Entry 7B51 (X-ray diffraction, 2.58 A resolution); this record covers chains B and A.

# Chain B
Molecule: GTP-binding nuclear protein Ran
Organism: Homo sapiens
Reference sequence: P62826 (RAN_HUMAN); residues 1-180 here = UniProt positions 1-180
Amino-acid sequence (182 residues; numbered -1 to 180; the number before each row is that of its first residue; numbers below 1 keep their minus sign (Met-1 is residue -1)):
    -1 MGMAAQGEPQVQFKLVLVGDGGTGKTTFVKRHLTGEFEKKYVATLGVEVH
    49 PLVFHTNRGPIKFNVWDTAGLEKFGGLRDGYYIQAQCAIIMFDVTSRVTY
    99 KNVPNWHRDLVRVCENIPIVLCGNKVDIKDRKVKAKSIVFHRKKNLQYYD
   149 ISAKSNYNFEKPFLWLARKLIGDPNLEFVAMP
Not modelled in the structure: -1 to 5, 180
Construct notes: initiating methionine (-1); expression tag (0); engineered mutation Leu69 (Gln in P62826)
Metal / ion sites: Mg2+: Thr24, Thr42 (together with GTP)
Residues lining bound ligands: GTP (guanosine-5'-triphosphate): Gly17, Asp18, Gly19, Gly20, Thr21, Gly22, Lys23, Thr24, Thr25, Phe35, Glu36, Lys37, Lys38, Tyr39, Val40, Ala41, Thr42, Thr66, Ala67, Gly68, Leu69, Asn122, Lys123, Asp125, Ile126, Ser150, Ala151, Lys152
Curated features (UniProtKB/Swiss-Prot):
  - region: Lys37 to Val45 (Switch-I), Gly68 to Gln84 (Switch-II)
  - binding site (GTP): Asp18 to Thr25, Glu36 to Thr42, Gly68, Asn122 to Asp125, Ser150 to Lys152
  - modified residue: Ala2 (N-acetylalanine), Thr24 (Phosphothreonine), Lys37 (N6-acetyllysine), Lys60 (N6-acetyllysine), Lys71 (N6-acetyllysine), Lys99 (N6-acetyllysine), Lys134 (N6-acetyllysine), Lys159 (N6-acetyllysine)
  - cross-link (Glycyl lysine isopeptide (Lys-Gly)): Lys71 (interchain with G-Cter in SUMO2), Lys152 (interchain with G-Cter in SUMO2)
  - mutagenesis: Gly19 (G19V: Blocks DNA replication; when associated with L-69), Thr24 (T24L: Has low binding affinity for GTP and GDP. Almost completely abolishes interaction with BIRC5; T24N: Has low binding affinity for GTP and GDP. Decreases nuclear import of proteins and RNA ...), Thr25 (T25A: Minor effect on the interaction with the alpha phosphate group of bound GTP), Lys37 (K37Q: Mimics acetylation; enhances the nuclear export of RELA/p65; K37R: Decreased acetylation), Tyr39 (Y39A: Abolishes steric hindrance that traps the essential Q-69 in an unreactive position, and causes slow GTP hydrolysis in wild-type ...), Glu70 (E70A: Strongly decreases the relase of bound GDP), Arg76 (R76E: Probable loss of interaction with NUTF2. Loss of transport to the nucleus), Lys134 (K134Q: Loss of normal mitotic chromosome segregation and defective mitotic spindle orientation; K134R: Loss of normal mitotic chromosome segregation and formation of sister chromatid bridges)

# Chain A
Molecule: Exportin-1
Organism: Homo sapiens
Reference sequence: O14980 (XPO1_HUMAN); numbering as in UniProt (aligned over 1-1036)
Amino-acid sequence (1060 residues; each row starts with the number of its first residue; numbers below 1 keep their minus sign (Met-13 is residue -13)):
   -13 MASMTGGQQMGRGSMPAIMTMLADHAARQLLDFSQKLDINLLDNVVNCLY
    37 HGEGAQQRMAQEVLTHLKEHPDAWTRVDTILEFSQNMNTKYYGLQILENV
    87 IKTRWKILPRNQCEGIKKYVVGLIIKTSSDPTCVEKEKVYIGKLNMILVQ
   137 ILKQEWPKHWPTFISDIVGASRTSESLCQNNMVILKLLSEEVFDFSSGQI
   187 TQVKSKHLKDSMCNEFSQIFQLCQFVMENSQNAPLVHATLETLLRFLNWI
   237 PLGYIFETKLISTLIYKFLNVPMFRNVSLKCLTEIAGVSVSQYEEQFVTL
   287 FTLTMMQLKQMLPLNTNIRLAYSNGKDDEQNFIQNLSLFLCTFLKEHDQL
   337 IEKRLNLRETLMEALHYMLLVSEVEETEIFKICLEYWNHLAAELYRESPF
   387 STSASPLLSGSQHFDVPPRRQLYLPMLFKVRLLMVSRMAKPEEAAAVEND
   437 QGEVVREFMKDTDSINLYKNMRETLVYLTHLDYVDTERIMTEKLHNQVNG
   487 TEWSWKNLNTLCWAIGSISGAMHEEDEKRFLVTVIKDLLGLCEQKRGKDN
   537 KAIIASNIMYIVGQYPRFLRAHWKFLKTVVNKLFEFMHETHDGVQDMACD
   587 TFIKIAQKCRRHFVQVQVGEVMPFIDEILNNINTIICDLQPQQVHTFYEA
   637 VGYMIGAQTDQTVQEHLIEKYMLLPNQVWDSIIQQATKNVDILKDPETVK
   687 QLGSILKTNVRACKAVGHPFVIQLGRIYLDMLNVYKCLSENISAAIQANG
   737 EMVTKQPLIRSMRTVKRETLKLISGWVSRSNDPQMVAENFVPPLLDAVLI
   787 DYQRNVPAAREPEVLSTMAIIVNKLGGHITAEIPQIFDAVFECTLNMINK
   837 DFEEYPEHRTNFFLLLQAVNSHCFPAFLAIPPTQFKLVLDSIIWAFKHTM
   887 RNVADTGLQILFTLLQNVAQEEAAAQSFYQTYFCDILQHIFSVVTDTSHT
   937 AGLTMHASILAYMFNLVEEGKISTSLNPGNPVNNQIFLQEYVANLLKSAF
   987 PHLQDAQVKLFVTGLFSLNQDIPAFKEHLRDFLVQIKEFAGEDTSDLFLE
  1037 RSRSHHHHHH
Not modelled in the structure: -13 to 7, 389-401, 1034-1046
Covalent attachments: beta-mercaptoethanol (BME) linked to Cys528
Construct notes: initiating methionine (-13); expression tag (-12 to 0, 1037-1046); engineered mutation Ala430 (Val in O14980), Ala431 (Leu in O14980), Ala432 (Val in O14980)
Curated features (UniProtKB/Swiss-Prot):
  - region: Pro411 to Phe414 (Necessary for HTLV-1 Rex multimerization), Val800 to Pro820 (Interaction with HIV-1 Rev)
  - modified residue: Ser391 (Phosphoserine), Lys446 (N6-acetyllysine), Thr448 (Phosphothreonine), Ser450 (Phosphoserine), Tyr454 (Phosphotyrosine), Lys693 (N6-acetyllysine), Ser1031 (Phosphoserine)
  - mutagenesis: Ser191 (S191A: Does not abolish Rex-mediated mRNA export), Val284 (V284E: Does not abolish Rex-mediated mRNA export), Asp334 (D334G: Does not abolish Rex-mediated mRNA export), Ile337 (I337L: Does not abolish Rex-mediated mRNA export), Thr346 (T346A: Does not abolish Rex-mediated mRNA export), Val402 (V402I: Does not abolish Rex-mediated mRNA export), Pro411 (P411T: Strongly abolishes interaction with Rex and RANBP3, abolishes Rex-mediated mRNA export. Does not abolish interaction with RANBP3; when associated with S-414. Abolishes Rex multimerization ...), Met412 (M412V: Does not abolish interaction with Rex and RANBP3, and Rex-mediated mRNA export), Phe414 (F414S: Strongly abolishes interaction with Rex and RANBP3, abolishes Rex-mediated mRNA export. Does not abolish interaction with RANBP3; when associated with T-411. Abolishes Rex multimerization ...), Glu428 to Asp447 (Abolishes Ran binding activity in absence of cargo and abolishes partially Ran binding activity in presence of cargo), Tyr454 (Y454A: Does not abolish Ran binding activity and nuclear export complex formation), Arg474 (R474I: Strongly abolishes interaction with Rex and RANBP3, abolishes Rex-mediated mRNA export), 11 further mutagenesis entries in UniProt
Reported in the primary citation:
  - binding site for beta-mercaptoethanol: Cys528
  - post-translational modification sites: Cys528

# How chain B and chain A interact
Pairs across the interface (80; chain B residue first):
  Lys37(B) with Asp436(A), salt bridge; Pro842(A); Glu843(A), salt bridge
  Lys38(B) with Glu839(A); Glu840(A); Pro842(A)
  Tyr39(B) with Glu839(A); Thr885(A)
  Val40(B) with Glu839(A)
  Leu43(B) with Arg44(A), hydrogen bond (backbone-side chain); Gln47(A)
  Gly44(B) with Arg44(A); Gln47(A)
  Val45(B) with Arg44(A), hydrogen bond (backbone-side chain); Gln47(A), hydrogen bond (backbone-side chain)
  Val47(B) with Gln43(A)
  Trp64(B) with Leu35(A); Tyr36(A); Gln43(A)
  Leu69(B) with Ser934(A)
  Glu70(B) with Thr933(A); Lys1023(A), salt bridge
  Lys71(B) with Asp932(A), salt bridge; Thr933(A); Ser934(A)
  Gly74(B) with Thr51(A)
  Leu75(B) with Leu35(A), hydrophobic; Leu50(A), hydrophobic; Thr51(A); Gln81(A)
  Arg76(B) with Glu55(A), salt bridge
  Asp77(B) with Tyr77(A), hydrogen bond; Lys129(A), salt bridge
  Gly78(B) with Tyr36(A), hydrogen bond (backbone-side chain); Gln81(A)
  Tyr79(B) with Gln47(A), hydrogen bond
  Ile81(B) with Tyr36(A); Asn74(A); Tyr77(A), hydrophobic
  Gln82(B) with His37(A); Asn74(A), hydrogen bond
  Pro102(B) with Phe181(A)
  Asn103(B) with Phe181(A)
  Arg106(B) with Glu177(A); Phe181(A); Gln185(A)
  Arg110(B) with Met132(A); Leu173(A); Glu176(A), salt bridge; Glu177(A), salt bridge
  Val111(B) with Tyr77(A); Val125(A)
  Glu113(B) with Lys124(A), salt bridge
  Val124(B) with Met445(A)
  Lys127(B) with Phe444(A); Lys446(A)
  Arg129(B) with Asp447(A), hydrogen bond (side chain-backbone); Thr448(A)
  Lys132(B) with Asp447(A), salt bridge
  Ala133(B) with Asp449(A); Asn452(A)
  His139(B) with Glu364(A), salt bridge
  Arg140(B) with Gln320(A); Lys367(A); Ile368(A); Glu371(A), salt bridge
  Lys141(B) with Glu270(A), salt bridge
  Asn143(B) with Asn317(A); Gln320(A), hydrogen bond; Asn321(A)
  Gln145(B) with Glu362(A); Glu364(A)
  Asp148(B) with Thr448(A); Asp449(A), hydrogen bond (side chain-backbone)
  Ser153(B) with Val433(A)
  Tyr155(B) with Met445(A), hydrophobic; Thr448(A), hydrogen bond; Ser450(A)
  Lys167(B) with Asp313(A), salt bridge; Gln316(A)
Other interface residues (no listed pair), chain B (46 interface residues in all): Lys12, Ala41, Val96, Asp125, Lys134, Tyr146
Other interface residues (no listed pair), chain A (61 interface residues in all): Lys54, Tyr78, Lys266, Thr269, Leu324, Glu429, Ala432, Glu443, Met886, Ala937

# Overview
46 residues of chain B face 61 of chain A across their interface; the contacts include 11 hydrogen bonds and
14 salt bridges. Polar contacts include Lys37(B)-Asp436(A), Lys37(B)-Glu843(A) and Glu70(B)-Lys1023(A). Bound
to chain B: GTP. From the paper: a binding site for beta-mercaptoethanol at Cys528(A); a modification site at
Cys528(A).
Chain B is GTP-binding nuclear protein Ran and chain A is Exportin-1, both from Homo sapiens; the structure,
Crystal structure of human CRM1 covalently modified by 2-mercaptoethanol at Cys528, was determined by X-ray
diffraction.
